PDB entry 8SN1 | electron microscopy, 3.30 A resolution | chains G and I of the 12 polymer chains in the assembly

== Chain G ==
Name: Histone H2A type 1-B/E
Organism: Homo sapiens
UniProt: P04908 (H2A1B_HUMAN); residues 11-129 here correspond to UniProt positions 12-130 (UniProt number = residue number + 1)
Chain sequence (119 residues; each row starts with the number of its first residue):
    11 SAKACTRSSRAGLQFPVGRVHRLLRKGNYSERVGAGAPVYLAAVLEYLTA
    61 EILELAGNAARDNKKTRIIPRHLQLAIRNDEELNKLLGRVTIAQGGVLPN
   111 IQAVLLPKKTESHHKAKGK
Disordered / not traced: 120-129
Differences from the reference sequence: engineered mutation Ser11 (Arg12 in P04908), Cys15 (Lys16 in P04908)
Curated features (UniProtKB/Swiss-Prot):
  - modified residue: Lys13 (N6-(beta-hydroxybutyryl)lysine), Lys36 (N6-(2-hydroxyisobutyryl)lysine), Lys74 (N6-(2-hydroxyisobutyryl)lysine), Lys75 (N6-(2-hydroxyisobutyryl)lysine), Lys95 (N6-(2-hydroxyisobutyryl)lysine), Gln104 (N5-methylglutamine), Lys118 (N6-(2-hydroxyisobutyryl)lysine), Lys119 (N6-crotonyllysine), Thr120 (Phosphothreonine), Lys125 (N6-crotonyllysine)
  - cross-link (Glycyl lysine isopeptide (Lys-Gly)): Lys13 (interchain with G-Cter in ubiquitin), Lys119 (interchain with G-Cter in ubiquitin)

== Chain I ==
Molecule: 147-nt DNA strand
Organism: Homo sapiens
Sequence (147 nucleotides; numbered -73 to 73; the number before each row is that of its first residue; numbers below 1 keep their minus sign (DA-73 is residue -73)):
   -73 ATCGAGAATCCCGGTGCCGAGGCCGCTCAATTGGTCGTAGACAGCTCTAG
   -23 CACCGCTTAAACGCACGTACGCGCTGTCCCCCGCGTTTTAACCGCCAAGG
    27 GGATTACTCCCTAGTCTCCAGGCACGTGTCAGATATATACATCCGAT

== How chain G and chain I interact ==
Pairs across the interface (12):
  Arg29(G) - DC49(I)  salt bridge to the phosphate
  Arg42(G) - DT38(I)  sugar contact
  Arg42(G) - DA39(I)  phosphate contact
  Val43(G) - DT38(I)  sugar contact
  Val43(G) - DA39(I)  hydrogen bond to the phosphate
  Gly44(G) - DT38(I)  phosphate contact
  Ala45(G) - DT38(I)  hydrogen bond to the phosphate
  Lys75(G) - DG58(I)  phosphate contact
  Lys75(G) - DA59(I)  salt bridge to the phosphate
  Thr76(G) - DA57(I)  phosphate contact
  Thr76(G) - DG58(I)  hydrogen bond to the phosphate
  Arg77(G) - DA57(I)  sugar contact
Interface residues without a listed pair, chain G (10 interface residues in all): Arg35, Glu41
Interface residues without a listed pair, chain I (7 interface residues in all): DG48

== Summary ==
Chain G and chain I form an interface of 10 and 7 residues respectively, with 3 hydrogen bonds and 2 salt
bridges. Polar contacts include Val43(G)-DA39(I), Ala45(G)-DT38(I) and Thr76(G)-DG58(I).
Chain G is Histone H2A type 1-B/E and chain I is a 147-nt DNA strand, both from Homo sapiens; the structure,
Cryo-EM structure of the human nucleosome core particle in complex with RNF168 and UbcH5c~Ub (UbcH5c
chemically ..., was determined by electron microscopy together with 8SMW, 8SMX, 8SMY, 8SMZ, 8SN0, 8SN2 and 3
further entries from the same study.
